PDB entry 5N1Q | X-ray diffraction, 1.90 A resolution | chains A and D of the 6 polymer chains in the assembly

# Chain A (and D)
Protein: Methyl-coenzyme M reductase III from methanothermococcus thermolithotrophicus subunit alpha
Organism: Methanothermococcus thermolithotrophicus DSM 2095
Notes: EC 2.8.4.1; chain D of this document is another copy of the same molecule, construct and numbering; everything in this record applies to it too
Chain sequence (553 residues; row label = number of the first residue in the row):
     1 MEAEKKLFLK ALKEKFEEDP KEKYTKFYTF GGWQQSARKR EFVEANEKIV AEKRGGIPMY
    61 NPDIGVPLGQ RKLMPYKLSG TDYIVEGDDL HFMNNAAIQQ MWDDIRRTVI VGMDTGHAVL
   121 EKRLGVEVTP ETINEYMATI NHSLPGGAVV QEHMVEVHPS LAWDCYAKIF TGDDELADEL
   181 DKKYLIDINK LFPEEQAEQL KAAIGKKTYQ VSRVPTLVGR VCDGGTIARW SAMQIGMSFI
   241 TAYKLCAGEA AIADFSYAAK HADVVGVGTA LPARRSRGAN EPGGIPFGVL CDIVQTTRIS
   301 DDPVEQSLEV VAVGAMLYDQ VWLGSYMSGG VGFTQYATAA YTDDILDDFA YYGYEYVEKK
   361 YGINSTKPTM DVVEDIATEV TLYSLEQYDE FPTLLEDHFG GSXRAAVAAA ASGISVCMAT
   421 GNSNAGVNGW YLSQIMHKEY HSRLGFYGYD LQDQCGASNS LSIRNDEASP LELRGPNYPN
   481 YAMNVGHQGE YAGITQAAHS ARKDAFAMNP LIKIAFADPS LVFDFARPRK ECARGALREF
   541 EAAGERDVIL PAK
Not modelled in the structure: 1-4
Modified / non-standard residues: His261 (N1-methylated histidine; MHS); Arg275 (5-methyl-arginine; AGM); MGN (2-methyl-glutamine) at position 403; Gly448 (thioglycin; GL3)
Metal / ion sites: factor 430 Ni: Gln151 (together with 1-thioethanesulfonic acid); K+: Gly219, Arg220, Cys222 (shared with Gly219(D), Arg220(D), Cys222(D) of chain D)
Ligand contacts:
  - 1-thioethanesulfonic acid (COM): Tyr336, Phe446, Tyr447
  - factor 430 (F43), molecule 1: Gly147, Ala148, Val149, Val150, Gln151, Met154, Met233, Gln234, Met237, Ile240, Ala247, Gly248
  - factor 430 (F43), molecule 2: Gly329, Gly330, Val331, Gly332, Phe333, Thr334, Gln335, Tyr336, Phe399, Gly400, MGN_403, Gly445, Phe446
  - Coenzyme B (TP7), molecule 1: Arg229, Lys260, His261
  - Coenzyme B (TP7), molecule 2: Arg274, Leu323, Met327, Ser328, Phe333, Phe446, Ala482, Met483, Asn484, Val485

# How chain A and chain D interact
Pairs across the interface (256):
  Lys39(A) - Met154(D)  hydrogen bond (side chain-backbone)
  Lys39(A) - Val155(D)
  Lys39(A) - Glu156(D)  salt bridge
  Glu41(A) - His158(D)  salt bridge
  Phe42(A) - Glu156(D)
  Phe42(A) - His158(D)
  Phe42(A) - Pro159(D)
  Ala45(A) - His158(D)
  Ala45(A) - Ser160(D)
  Val50(A) - Pro159(D)
  Val50(A) - Ser160(D)
  Lys53(A) - Trp163(D)
  Lys53(A) - Tyr166(D)  hydrogen bond (backbone-side chain)
  Arg54(A) - Asn141(D)  hydrogen bond
  Arg54(A) - Trp163(D)  hydrogen bond (side chain-backbone)
  Arg54(A) - Cys165(D)  hydrogen bond (side chain-backbone)
  Arg54(A) - Tyr166(D)
  Gly56(A) - Lys183(D)
  Ile57(A) - Tyr166(D)  hydrophobic
  Ile57(A) - Lys168(D)
  Ile57(A) - Lys183(D)
  Ile57(A) - Ser520(D)
  Pro58(A) - Asn141(D)
  Pro58(A) - Lys183(D)
  Pro58(A) - Tyr184(D)
  Met59(A) - Asn141(D)
  Met59(A) - His142(D)
  Met59(A) - Pro145(D)  hydrophobic
  Met59(A) - Pro159(D)
  Met59(A) - Ala162(D)
  Tyr60(A) - His142(D)
  Tyr60(A) - Glu156(D)  hydrogen bond
  Tyr60(A) - Pro159(D)  hydrophobic
  Asn61(A) - His142(D)  hydrogen bond (backbone-side chain)
  Ile64(A) - Thr139(D)
  Ile64(A) - His142(D)
  Gly65(A) - Val149(D)
  Val66(A) - Val149(D)  hydrogen bond (backbone-backbone)
  Val66(A) - Val150(D)
  Val66(A) - Gln151(D)
  Leu68(A) - Gln151(D)
  Leu68(A) - Glu152(D)
  Leu68(A) - Met154(D)
  Leu68(A) - Glu156(D)
  Gly69(A) - Glu152(D)  hydrogen bond (backbone-side chain)
  Gln70(A) - Glu152(D)  hydrogen bond (backbone-side chain)
  Arg71(A) - Glu152(D)  hydrogen bond (backbone-side chain)
  Arg71(A) - His153(D)
  Leu73(A) - His153(D)
  Met74(A) - His153(D)  hydrogen bond (backbone-side chain)
  Tyr76(A) - His153(D)
  Gly87(A) - Val155(D)
  Asp88(A) - Val155(D)
  Asp88(A) - Glu156(D)  hydrogen bond (side chain-backbone)
  His91(A) - Val157(D)
  Phe92(A) - Val221(D)  hydrophobic
  Met93(A) - Val157(D)  hydrophobic
  Met93(A) - Leu161(D)
  Met93(A) - Leu217(D)  hydrophobic
  Met93(A) - Val218(D)  hydrophobic
  Met93(A) - Ile549(D)
  Asn94(A) - Glu156(D)  hydrogen bond (side chain-backbone)
  Asn94(A) - Val157(D)
  Asn94(A) - His158(D)  hydrogen bond (side chain-backbone)
  Asn94(A) - Leu161(D)
  Asn94(A) - Ile549(D)
  Asn95(A) - Ile549(D)
  Ala96(A) - Ile549(D)
  Ala96(A) - Leu550(D)  hydrophobic
  Gln99(A) - Leu217(D)
  Gln99(A) - Val221(D)
  Gln99(A) - Arg546(D)  hydrogen bond
  Trp102(A) - Val221(D)  hydrogen bond (side chain-backbone)
  Arg106(A) - Arg220(D)  hydrogen bond (side chain-backbone)
  Arg106(A) - Val221(D)  hydrogen bond (side chain-backbone)
  Arg106(A) - Cys222(D)  hydrogen bond (side chain-backbone)
  Ala138(A) - Ile64(D)
  Thr139(A) - Ile64(D)
  Asn141(A) - Arg54(D)
  Asn141(A) - Pro58(D)
  Asn141(A) - Met59(D)
  His142(A) - Met59(D)
  His142(A) - Tyr60(D)
  His142(A) - Asn61(D)  hydrogen bond (side chain-backbone)
  Pro145(A) - Met59(D)  hydrophobic
  Gly146(A) - Val331(D)
  Gly147(A) - Val331(D)
  Ala148(A) - Val331(D)
  Val149(A) - Gly65(D)
  Val149(A) - Val66(D)  hydrogen bond (backbone-backbone)
  Val150(A) - Val66(D)
  Gln151(A) - Val66(D)
  Gln151(A) - Leu68(D)
  Glu152(A) - Leu68(D)
  Glu152(A) - Gly69(D)  hydrogen bond (side chain-backbone)
  Glu152(A) - Gln70(D)  hydrogen bond (side chain-backbone)
  Glu152(A) - Arg71(D)  hydrogen bond (side chain-backbone)
  His153(A) - Leu68(D)
  His153(A) - Arg71(D)
  His153(A) - Lys72(D)
  His153(A) - Leu73(D)
  His153(A) - Met74(D)  hydrogen bond (side chain-backbone)
  His153(A) - Tyr76(D)
  His153(A) - Gln335(D)  hydrogen bond
  His153(A) - Phe399(D)
  Met154(A) - Lys39(D)  hydrogen bond (backbone-side chain)
  Met154(A) - Leu68(D)
  Val155(A) - Lys39(D)
  Val155(A) - Gly87(D)
  Val155(A) - Asp88(D)
  Val155(A) - His91(D)
  Val155(A) - Val331(D)
  Val155(A) - Thr334(D)
  Glu156(A) - Lys39(D)  salt bridge
  Glu156(A) - Phe42(D)
  Glu156(A) - Tyr60(D)  hydrogen bond
  Glu156(A) - Leu68(D)
  Glu156(A) - Asp88(D)  hydrogen bond (backbone-side chain)
  Glu156(A) - Asn94(D)  hydrogen bond (backbone-side chain)
  Val157(A) - His91(D)
  Val157(A) - Asn94(D)
  His158(A) - Glu41(D)  salt bridge
  His158(A) - Phe42(D)
  His158(A) - Ala45(D)
  His158(A) - Asn94(D)  hydrogen bond (backbone-side chain)
  His158(A) - Arg538(D)
  Pro159(A) - Phe42(D)
  Pro159(A) - Met59(D)  hydrophobic
  Ser160(A) - Ala45(D)
  Leu161(A) - Met93(D)
  Leu161(A) - Asn94(D)
  Ala162(A) - Met59(D)
  Trp163(A) - Ile49(D)  hydrophobic
  Trp163(A) - Lys53(D)
  Trp163(A) - Arg54(D)  hydrogen bond (backbone-side chain)
  Cys165(A) - Arg54(D)  hydrogen bond (backbone-side chain)
  Tyr166(A) - Lys53(D)
  Tyr166(A) - Arg54(D)
  Lys183(A) - Ile57(D)
  Lys183(A) - Pro58(D)
  Tyr184(A) - Pro58(D)
  Leu217(A) - Met93(D)  hydrophobic
  Leu217(A) - Gln99(D)
  Leu217(A) - Arg220(D)
  Val218(A) - Met93(D)  hydrophobic
  Gly219(A) - Arg220(D)
  Arg220(A) - Arg106(D)  hydrogen bond (backbone-side chain)
  Arg220(A) - Leu217(D)
  Arg220(A) - Gly219(D)
  Arg220(A) - Arg220(D)
  Arg220(A) - Val221(D)
  Arg220(A) - Arg546(D)
  Val221(A) - Phe92(D)  hydrophobic
  Val221(A) - Gln99(D)
  Val221(A) - Trp102(D)  hydrogen bond (backbone-side chain)
  Val221(A) - Arg106(D)  hydrogen bond (backbone-side chain)
  Val221(A) - Arg220(D)
  Val221(A) - Tyr326(D)
  Cys222(A) - Arg106(D)  hydrogen bond (backbone-side chain)
  Cys222(A) - Ser325(D)  hydrogen bond
  Cys222(A) - Tyr326(D)
  Asp223(A) - Arg277(D)  salt bridge
  Asp223(A) - Tyr326(D)
  Gly225(A) - Arg277(D)
  Thr226(A) - Arg277(D)
  Thr226(A) - Ser325(D)
  Thr226(A) - Tyr326(D)
  Arg229(A) - Arg274(D)  hydrogen bond (side chain-backbone)
  Arg229(A) - Arg277(D)
  Arg229(A) - Tyr326(D)
  Arg229(A) - Met327(D)
  Arg229(A) - Ser328(D)
  Trp230(A) - Ser325(D)
  Trp230(A) - Ser328(D)  hydrogen bond (backbone-backbone)
  Trp230(A) - Gly329(D)
  Trp230(A) - Gly330(D)
  Met233(A) - Ser328(D)
  Met233(A) - Gly329(D)
  Gln234(A) - Gly330(D)
  Gln234(A) - Val331(D)
  Lys260(A) - Arg274(D)
  His261(A) - Arg274(D)
  Ala270(A) - Ser276(D)
  Leu271(A) - Ser276(D)  hydrogen bond (backbone-side chain)
  Arg274(A) - Arg229(D)  hydrogen bond (backbone-side chain)
  Arg274(A) - Lys260(D)
  Arg274(A) - His261(D)
  Ser276(A) - Ala270(D)
  Ser276(A) - Leu271(D)  hydrogen bond (side chain-backbone)
  Ser276(A) - Arg277(D)  hydrogen bond (side chain-backbone)
  Ser276(A) - Gly278(D)  hydrogen bond (backbone-backbone)
  Arg277(A) - Asp223(D)  salt bridge
  Arg277(A) - Gly225(D)
  Arg277(A) - Thr226(D)
  Arg277(A) - Arg229(D)
  Arg277(A) - Ser276(D)  hydrogen bond (backbone-side chain)
  Gly278(A) - Ser276(D)  hydrogen bond (backbone-backbone)
  Ser325(A) - Cys222(D)  hydrogen bond
  Ser325(A) - Thr226(D)
  Ser325(A) - Trp230(D)
  Tyr326(A) - Val221(D)
  Tyr326(A) - Cys222(D)
  Tyr326(A) - Asp223(D)
  Tyr326(A) - Thr226(D)
  Tyr326(A) - Arg229(D)
  Met327(A) - Arg229(D)
  Ser328(A) - Arg229(D)
  Ser328(A) - Trp230(D)  hydrogen bond (backbone-backbone)
  Ser328(A) - Met233(D)
  Gly329(A) - Trp230(D)
  Gly329(A) - Met233(D)
  Gly330(A) - Trp230(D)
  Gly330(A) - Gln234(D)
  Val331(A) - Gly146(D)
  Val331(A) - Gly147(D)
  Val331(A) - Ala148(D)
  Val331(A) - Val155(D)
  Val331(A) - Gln234(D)
  Thr334(A) - Val155(D)
  Gln335(A) - His153(D)  hydrogen bond
  Phe399(A) - His153(D)
  Ser520(A) - Ile57(D)
  Arg538(A) - His158(D)
  Arg538(A) - Val548(D)  hydrogen bond (side chain-backbone)
  Arg538(A) - Ile549(D)
  Arg538(A) - Leu550(D)
  Arg538(A) - Pro551(D)
  Glu539(A) - Pro551(D)
  Phe540(A) - Leu550(D)
  Phe540(A) - Pro551(D)
  Glu541(A) - Pro551(D)
  Ala542(A) - Leu550(D)  hydrophobic
  Ala543(A) - Arg546(D)  hydrogen bond (backbone-side chain)
  Glu545(A) - Glu545(D)
  Glu545(A) - Arg546(D)  salt bridge
  Glu545(A) - Leu550(D)
  Glu545(A) - Lys553(D)
  Arg546(A) - Gln99(D)  hydrogen bond
  Arg546(A) - Arg220(D)
  Arg546(A) - Ala543(D)  hydrogen bond (side chain-backbone)
  Arg546(A) - Glu545(D)  salt bridge
  Asp547(A) - Lys553(D)  salt bridge
  Val548(A) - Arg538(D)  hydrogen bond (backbone-side chain)
  Ile549(A) - Met93(D)
  Ile549(A) - Asn94(D)
  Ile549(A) - Asn95(D)
  Ile549(A) - Ala96(D)
  Ile549(A) - Arg538(D)
  Leu550(A) - Ala96(D)  hydrophobic
  Leu550(A) - Arg538(D)
  Leu550(A) - Phe540(D)
  Leu550(A) - Glu545(D)
  Pro551(A) - Arg538(D)
  Pro551(A) - Glu539(D)
  Pro551(A) - Phe540(D)
  Pro551(A) - Glu541(D)
Other interface residues (no listed pair), chain A (114 interface residues in all): Asn46, Pro62, Pro67, Lys72, Lys168, Thr241, Glu281, Gly544
Other interface residues (no listed pair), chain D (117 interface residues in all): Asn46, Gly56, Pro62, Pro67, Glu135, Ala138, Thr241, Arg275, Glu281, Ala542, Gly544, Asp547

# In short
114 residues of chain A face 117 of chain D across their interface, with 56 hydrogen bonds and 9 salt bridges.
Polar contacts include Lys39(A)-Glu156(D), Glu41(A)-His158(D) and Asp223(A)-Arg277(D). Chain A binds Coenzyme
B, factor 430 and 1-thioethanesulfonic acid.
Both chains are Methyl-coenzyme M reductase III from methanothermococcus thermolithotrophicus subunit alpha
(Methanothermococcus thermolithotrophicus DSM 2095). Entry 5N1Q (Methyl-coenzyme M reductase III from
methanothermococcus thermolithotrophicus at 1.9 A resolution) was determined by X-ray diffraction together
with 5N28 and 5N2A from the same study.
